PDB entry 9QEL | X-ray diffraction, 1.86 A resolution | chain A

Chain A:
Protein: YTH domain-containing family protein 2
Source organism: Homo sapiens
Reference sequence: Q9Y5A9 (YTHD2_HUMAN); residue numbers follow UniProt; this construct covers 408-552
Amino-acid sequence (167 residues; each row starts with the number of its first residue):
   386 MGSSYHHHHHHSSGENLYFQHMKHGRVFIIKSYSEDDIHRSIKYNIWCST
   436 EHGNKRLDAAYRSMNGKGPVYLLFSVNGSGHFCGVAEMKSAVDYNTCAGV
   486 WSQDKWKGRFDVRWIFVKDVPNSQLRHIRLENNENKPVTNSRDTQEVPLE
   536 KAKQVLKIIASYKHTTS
Not modelled in the structure: 386-399, 549-552
Sequence notes: initiating methionine (386); expression tag (387-407)
Reported in the primary citation:
  - binding site for 6-(methylamino)-1H-pyrimidine-2,4-dione: Tyr-418, Asp-422, Trp-432, Cys-433, Asp-528

Overview:
From the paper: a binding site for 6-(methylamino)-1H-pyrimidine-2,4-dione at Tyr-418, Asp-422 and Trp-432
among others.
Chain A is YTH domain-containing family protein 2 (Homo sapiens); the structure, Crystal structure of YTHDF2
in complex with compound 4 (AI-DF2-13), was determined by X-ray diffraction, deposited together with 9QFI,
9QEM, 9QEO, 9QFL and 9QIU.
